PDB entry 1T4D | X-ray diffraction, 1.95 A resolution | chains A and B

Chain A (and B):
Name: Aspartate-semialdehyde dehydrogenase
Source organism: Escherichia coli
Notes: EC 1.2.1.11; chain B of this document is another copy of the same molecule, construct and numbering; everything in this record applies to it too
UniProt: P0A9Q9 (DHAS_ECOLI); residue numbers follow UniProt; this construct covers 1-367
Sequence (367 residues; each row starts with the number of its first residue):
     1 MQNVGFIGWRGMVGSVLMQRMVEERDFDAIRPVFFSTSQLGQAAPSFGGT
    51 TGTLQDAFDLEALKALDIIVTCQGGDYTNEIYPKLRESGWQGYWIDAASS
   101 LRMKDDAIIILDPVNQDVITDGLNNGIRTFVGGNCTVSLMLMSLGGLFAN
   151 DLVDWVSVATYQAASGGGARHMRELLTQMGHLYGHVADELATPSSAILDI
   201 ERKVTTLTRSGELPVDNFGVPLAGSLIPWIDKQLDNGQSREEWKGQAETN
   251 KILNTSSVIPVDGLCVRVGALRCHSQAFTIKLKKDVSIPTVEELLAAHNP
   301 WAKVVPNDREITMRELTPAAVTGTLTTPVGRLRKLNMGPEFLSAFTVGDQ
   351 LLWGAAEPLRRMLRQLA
Differences from the reference sequence: engineered mutation Gln2 (Lys in P0A9Q9)

Chain A / chain B interface:
Pairs across the interface (159; chain A residue first):
  Met12(A) - Leu198(B)  hydrophobic
  Ser15(A) - Leu198(B)
  Val16(A) - Leu198(B)  hydrophobic
  Trp155(A) - Trp155(B)  hydrophobic
  Trp155(A) - Met337(B)  hydrophobic
  Trp155(A) - Phe341(B)  hydrophobic
  Val156(A) - Met337(B)
  Ser157(A) - Thr279(B)  hydrogen bond
  Ser157(A) - Met337(B)
  Ala159(A) - Ala159(B)  hydrophobic
  Ala159(A) - Tyr161(B)
  Ala159(A) - Ala277(B)  hydrophobic
  Thr160(A) - Tyr161(B)  hydrogen bond (backbone-side chain)
  Tyr161(A) - Ala159(B)
  Tyr161(A) - Thr160(B)  hydrogen bond (side chain-backbone)
  Tyr161(A) - Tyr161(B)  hydrophobic
  Tyr161(A) - Leu226(B)  hydrophobic
  Tyr161(A) - Val266(B)
  Ala169(A) - Ile197(B)  hydrophobic
  Arg173(A) - Glu189(B)  hydrogen bond (side chain-backbone)
  Arg173(A) - Leu190(B)  hydrogen bond (side chain-backbone)
  Arg173(A) - Thr192(B)  hydrogen bond (side chain-backbone)
  Arg173(A) - Ser195(B)  hydrogen bond
  Arg173(A) - Ile197(B)
  Arg173(A) - Ile200(B)
  Leu176(A) - Tyr183(B)
  Leu176(A) - Ile200(B)  hydrophobic
  Gly180(A) - Tyr183(B)
  Tyr183(A) - Leu176(B)
  Tyr183(A) - Gly180(B)
  Glu189(A) - Arg173(B)
  Leu190(A) - Arg173(B)  hydrogen bond (backbone-side chain)
  Leu190(A) - Leu176(B)  hydrophobic
  Thr192(A) - Arg173(B)  hydrogen bond (backbone-side chain)
  Pro193(A) - Arg173(B)
  Ser195(A) - Arg173(B)  hydrogen bond
  Ile197(A) - Ala169(B)
  Ile197(A) - Met172(B)  hydrophobic
  Ile197(A) - Arg173(B)
  Leu198(A) - Ser15(B)
  Leu198(A) - Gln19(B)
  Ile200(A) - Leu176(B)  hydrophobic
  Glu201(A) - Arg272(B)  salt bridge
  Glu201(A) - Thr322(B)
  Thr205(A) - Thr322(B)
  Thr208(A) - Ala319(B)
  Arg209(A) - Ala319(B)  hydrogen bond (side chain-backbone)
  Arg209(A) - Ala320(B)  hydrogen bond (side chain-backbone)
  Arg209(A) - Val321(B)
  Arg209(A) - Thr322(B)  hydrogen bond (side chain-backbone)
  Phe218(A) - Met313(B)
  Val220(A) - Met313(B)
  Gly224(A) - Met179(B)
  Gly224(A) - Gly269(B)
  Gly224(A) - Ala270(B)
  Gly224(A) - Pro318(B)
  Ser225(A) - Thr317(B)
  Ser225(A) - Pro318(B)
  Ser225(A) - Ala319(B)  hydrogen bond (side chain-backbone)
  Leu226(A) - Tyr161(B)  hydrophobic
  Leu226(A) - Ser275(B)
  Leu226(A) - Thr317(B)
  Leu226(A) - Pro318(B)
  Leu226(A) - Phe345(B)  hydrophobic
  Ile227(A) - Met313(B)  hydrophobic
  Pro228(A) - Thr312(B)
  Pro228(A) - Leu316(B)
  Pro228(A) - Arg331(B)  hydrogen bond (backbone-side chain)
  Pro228(A) - Phe345(B)  hydrophobic
  Trp229(A) - Asn307(B)
  Trp229(A) - Asp308(B)
  Trp229(A) - Arg309(B)
  Trp229(A) - Thr312(B)
  Trp229(A) - Arg331(B)
  Asp231(A) - Arg309(B)
  Gln233(A) - Asn307(B)  hydrogen bond (side chain-backbone)
  Gln233(A) - Asp308(B)  hydrogen bond
  Gln233(A) - Arg309(B)  hydrogen bond (side chain-backbone)
  Gly237(A) - Asn307(B)
  Gly237(A) - Arg331(B)
  Gly237(A) - Arg333(B)  hydrogen bond (backbone-side chain)
  Gln238(A) - Arg333(B)
  Glu242(A) - Arg331(B)  salt bridge
  Glu242(A) - Arg333(B)  salt bridge
  Gln246(A) - Asn336(B)  hydrogen bond
  Val261(A) - Asn336(B)  hydrogen bond (backbone-side chain)
  Asp262(A) - Arg333(B)  salt bridge
  Asp262(A) - Leu335(B)
  Asp262(A) - Asn336(B)  hydrogen bond (side chain-backbone)
  Gly263(A) - Arg333(B)  hydrogen bond (backbone-side chain)
  Gly263(A) - Leu335(B)
  Leu264(A) - Ala277(B)  hydrophobic
  Leu264(A) - Arg331(B)
  Leu264(A) - Ala344(B)
  Leu264(A) - Phe345(B)  hydrophobic
  Val266(A) - Tyr161(B)
  Val266(A) - Phe345(B)  hydrophobic
  Gly269(A) - Gly224(B)
  Ala270(A) - Gly224(B)
  Leu271(A) - Val204(B)  hydrophobic
  Arg272(A) - Glu201(B)  salt bridge
  Ser275(A) - Leu226(B)
  Ala277(A) - Ala159(B)  hydrophobic
  Ala277(A) - Leu264(B)  hydrophobic
  Thr279(A) - Ser157(B)  hydrogen bond
  Asn307(A) - Trp229(B)
  Asn307(A) - Gln233(B)
  Asn307(A) - Gly237(B)
  Asp308(A) - Trp229(B)
  Asp308(A) - Gln233(B)  hydrogen bond
  Arg309(A) - Trp229(B)
  Arg309(A) - Asp231(B)
  Arg309(A) - Lys232(B)
  Arg309(A) - Gln233(B)  hydrogen bond (backbone-side chain)
  Thr312(A) - Pro228(B)
  Thr312(A) - Trp229(B)
  Met313(A) - Phe218(B)
  Met313(A) - Val220(B)
  Met313(A) - Ile227(B)  hydrophobic
  Leu316(A) - Pro228(B)
  Thr317(A) - Ser225(B)
  Thr317(A) - Leu226(B)
  Thr317(A) - Pro228(B)
  Pro318(A) - Gly224(B)
  Pro318(A) - Ser225(B)
  Pro318(A) - Leu226(B)
  Ala319(A) - Thr208(B)
  Ala319(A) - Arg209(B)  hydrogen bond (backbone-side chain)
  Ala319(A) - Ser225(B)  hydrogen bond (backbone-side chain)
  Ala320(A) - Arg209(B)
  Val321(A) - Arg209(B)
  Thr322(A) - Glu201(B)
  Thr322(A) - Thr205(B)
  Thr322(A) - Arg209(B)  hydrogen bond (backbone-side chain)
  Thr324(A) - Arg209(B)
  Arg331(A) - Pro228(B)  hydrogen bond (side chain-backbone)
  Arg331(A) - Trp229(B)
  Arg331(A) - Gly237(B)
  Arg331(A) - Glu242(B)  salt bridge
  Arg331(A) - Leu264(B)
  Arg333(A) - Gly237(B)  hydrogen bond (side chain-backbone)
  Arg333(A) - Gln238(B)
  Arg333(A) - Glu242(B)  salt bridge
  Arg333(A) - Asp262(B)  salt bridge
  Arg333(A) - Gly263(B)  hydrogen bond (side chain-backbone)
  Leu335(A) - Asp262(B)
  Asn336(A) - Gln238(B)
  Asn336(A) - Gln246(B)  hydrogen bond
  Asn336(A) - Val261(B)  hydrogen bond (side chain-backbone)
  Asn336(A) - Asp262(B)  hydrogen bond (backbone-side chain)
  Met337(A) - Trp155(B)  hydrophobic
  Met337(A) - Val156(B)
  Met337(A) - Ser157(B)
  Phe341(A) - Trp155(B)  hydrophobic
  Ala344(A) - Leu264(B)
  Phe345(A) - Leu226(B)  hydrophobic
  Phe345(A) - Pro228(B)  hydrophobic
  Phe345(A) - Leu264(B)  hydrophobic
  Phe345(A) - Val266(B)  hydrophobic
Interface residues without a listed pair, chain A (93 interface residues in all): Gln19, Met172, Thr177, Met179, Leu182, Val186, Ser194, Ala196, Val204, Gly219, Lys232, Asn236, Ser239, Pro260, Val268, Phe278, Arg314, Lys334, Ser343, Leu351
Interface residues without a listed pair, chain B (89 interface residues in all): Met12, Val16, Thr177, Leu182, Pro193, Gly219, Asn236, Ser239, Pro260, Val268, Leu271, Phe278, Glu310, Thr324, Lys334, Ser343

Overview:
93 residues of chain A face 89 of chain B across their interface, with 35 hydrogen bonds and 8 salt bridges.
Polar contacts include Glu201(A)-Arg272(B), Glu242(A)-Arg331(B) and Glu242(A)-Arg333(B).
Both chains are Aspartate-semialdehyde dehydrogenase (Escherichia coli). Entry 1T4D (Crystal structure of
Escherichia coli aspartate beta-semialdehyde dehydrogenase (EcASADH), at 1.95 Angstrom resolution) was
determined by X-ray diffraction together with 1T4B from the same study.
